7MDX - chains B and D of the 5 polymer chains in the assembly; structure by electron microscopy, 3.80 A resolution.

[Chain B]
Name: Lipoprotein-releasing system transmembrane protein LolE
From: Escherichia coli
UniProtKB: P75958 (LOLE_ECOLI); residues 6-408 here = UniProt positions 6-408
Amino-acid sequence (403 residues; numbered 6 to 408; the number before each row is that of its first residue):
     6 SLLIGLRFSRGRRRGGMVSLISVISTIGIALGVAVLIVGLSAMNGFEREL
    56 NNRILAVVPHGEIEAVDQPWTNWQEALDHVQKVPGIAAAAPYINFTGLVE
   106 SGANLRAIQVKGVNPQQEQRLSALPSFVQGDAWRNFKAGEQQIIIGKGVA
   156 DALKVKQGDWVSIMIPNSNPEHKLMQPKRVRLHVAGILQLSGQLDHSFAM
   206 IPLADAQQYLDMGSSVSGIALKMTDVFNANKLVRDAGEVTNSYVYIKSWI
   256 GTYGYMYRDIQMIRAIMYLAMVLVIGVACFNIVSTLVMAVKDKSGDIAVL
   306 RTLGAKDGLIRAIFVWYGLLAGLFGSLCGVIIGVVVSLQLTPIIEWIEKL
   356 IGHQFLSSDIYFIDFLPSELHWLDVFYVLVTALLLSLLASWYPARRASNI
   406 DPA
Ligand contacts:
  - pentadecanoic acid (F15): Phe-51, Tyr-260, Asp-264, Ile-265, Ile-268, Phe-360, Leu-361, Tyr-366, Phe-367
  - (2R)-2-(tridecanoyloxy)propyl hexadecanoate (ZM5): Val-43, Ala-47, Met-48, Met-267, Ile-268, Ile-271, Met-272
What the authors report for this chain:
  - binding site for (2R)-2-(tridecanoyloxy)propyl hexadecanoate: Met-267, Ile-271
  - binding site for pentadecanoic acid: Phe-51, Phe-360 to Leu-371
  - mutagenesis - M267N: unchanged binding to Lpp
  - mutagenesis - D264A, D264K, F360N, L361N, Y366N, L371N: abolished binding to Lpp
  - mutagenesis - F360N, L371N: decreased catalytic activity

[Chain D]
Name: Lipoprotein-releasing system ATP-binding protein LolD
From: Escherichia coli
Notes: EC 7.6.2.-
UniProtKB: P75957 (LOLD_ECOLI); numbering as in UniProt (aligned over 4-221)
Amino-acid sequence (218 residues; each row starts with the number of its first residue):
     4 ILLQCDNLCKRYQEGSVQTDVLHNVSFSVGEGEMMAIVGSSGSGKSTLLH
    54 LLGGLDTPTSGDVIFNGQPMSKLSSAAKAELRNQKLGFIYQFHHLLPDFT
   104 ALENVAMPLLIGKKKPAEINSRALEMLKAVGLDHRANHRPSELSGGERQR
   154 VAIARALVNNPRLVLADEPTGNLDARNADSIFQLLGELNRLQGTAFLVVT
   204 HDLQLAKRMSRQLEMRDG
UniProt features mapped onto this chain:
  - binding site (ATP): Gly-42 to Ser-49
What the authors report for this chain:
  - mutagenesis - E171Q: abolished binding to Lpp

[Interface between chain B and chain D]
Contacting residue pairs - 29 pairs, chain B then chain D:
  Arg-12(B) with Asp-101(D); Phe-102(D)
  Gly-16(B) with Asp-101(D)
  Arg-17(B) with Asp-101(D)
  Asp-301(B) with Leu-98(D); Pro-100(D)
  Val-304(B) with Leu-99(D), hydrophobic; Arg-158(D)
  Leu-305(B) with Leu-99(D), hydrophobic; Met-110(D), hydrophobic
  Arg-306(B) with Arg-85(D), hydrogen bond (backbone-side chain)
  Thr-307(B) with Arg-85(D); Phe-91(D); Phe-95(D)
  Leu-308(B) with Asn-86(D); Ile-114(D); Arg-158(D)
  Gly-309(B) with Ala-82(D); Asn-86(D)
  Ala-310(B) with Ile-114(D)
  Lys-311(B) with Ala-79(D); Ala-82(D)
  Asp-312(B) with Ser-78(D)
  Ile-405(B) with Asp-59(D)
  Asp-406(B) with Leu-58(D); Asp-59(D)
  Ala-408(B) with His-53(D); Tyr-93(D); Phe-95(D)
Interface residues without a listed pair, chain B (18 interface residues in all): Leu-8, Ile-9
Interface residues without a listed pair, chain D (24 interface residues in all): Glu-83, His-97, Glu-106, Pro-111, Leu-113

[In short]
The interface between chain B and chain D involves 18 residues on one side and 24 on the other; the contacts
include 1 hydrogen bond. Its one hydrogen-bonded contact is Arg-306(B)/Arg-85(D). From the paper: a binding
site for (2R)-2-(tridecanoyloxy)propyl hexadecanoate at Met-267(B) and Ile-271(B); D264A, D264K and F360N of
chain B, among others, abolish binding to Lpp; 8 substitutions were tested in all.
Chain B is Lipoprotein-releasing system transmembrane protein LolE and chain D is Lipoprotein-releasing system
ATP-binding protein LolD, both from Escherichia coli; the structure, LolCDE nucleotide-free, was determined by
electron microscopy together with 7MDY from the same study.
